PDB entry 6WI4 | X-ray diffraction, 1.57 A resolution | chains A and D

# Chain A
Protein: Caspase-3
From: Porites astreoides
Sequence (233 residues; row label = number of the first residue in the row; note: 12 numbers in that range are skipped by the numbering (no residue carries them; nothing is unmodelled there)):
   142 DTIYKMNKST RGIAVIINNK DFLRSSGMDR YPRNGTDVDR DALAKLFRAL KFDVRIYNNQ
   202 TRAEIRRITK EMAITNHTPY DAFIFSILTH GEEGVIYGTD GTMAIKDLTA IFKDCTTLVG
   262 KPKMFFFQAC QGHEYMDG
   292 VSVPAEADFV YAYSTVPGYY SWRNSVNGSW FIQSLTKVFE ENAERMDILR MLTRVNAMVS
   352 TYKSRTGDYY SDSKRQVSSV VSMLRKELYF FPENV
What the authors report for this chain:
  - catalytic residues: His-231, Cys-271
  - binding site for ACE-DEVD inhibitor (chain D): Asn-315, Trp-321, Arg-356
  - binding site for Caspase-3: Leu-187, Ala-190, Leu-191, Phe-330, Ala-334, Phe-382

# Chain D
Protein: ACE-DEVD inhibitor
From: Porites astreoides
Sequence (5 residues; row label = number of the first residue in the row; note: 382 numbers in that range are skipped by the numbering (no residue carries them; nothing is unmodelled there)):
     1 X
   384 DEVD
Glycans and other covalent adducts: covalent link ACE_1/Asp-384
Modified residues: ACE (acetyl group) at position 1

# Interface between chain A and chain D
Contacting residue pairs - 27 pairs, chain A then chain D:
  Arg-174(A) / Asp-387(D)  salt bridge
  Asn-175(A) / Glu-385(D)  hydrogen bond
  His-231(A) / Val-386(D)
  His-231(A) / Asp-387(D)  hydrogen bond (side chain-backbone)
  Gly-232(A) / Asp-387(D)  hydrogen bond (backbone-backbone)
  Gln-269(A) / Asp-387(D)  hydrogen bond
  Cys-271(A) / Val-386(D)
  Cys-271(A) / Asp-387(D)  hydrogen bond (side chain-backbone)
  Tyr-276(A) / Val-386(D)  hydrophobic
  Tyr-311(A) / Val-386(D)  hydrophobic
  Ser-312(A) / Val-386(D)
  Ser-312(A) / Asp-387(D)  hydrogen bond (backbone-backbone)
  Trp-313(A) / Asp-384(D)
  Trp-313(A) / Glu-385(D)
  Trp-313(A) / Val-386(D)  hydrophobic
  Arg-314(A) / ACE_1(D)
  Arg-314(A) / Asp-384(D)
  Arg-314(A) / Glu-385(D)  salt bridge
  Arg-314(A) / Val-386(D)  hydrogen bond (side chain-backbone)
  Arg-314(A) / Asp-387(D)  salt bridge
  Asn-315(A) / ACE_1(D)
  Asn-315(A) / Asp-384(D)  hydrogen bond
  Ser-316(A) / ACE_1(D)  hydrogen bond (backbone-backbone)
  Trp-321(A) / Asp-384(D)
  Ser-355(A) / Asp-384(D)
  Arg-356(A) / Asp-384(D)  hydrogen bond (backbone-side chain)
  Thr-357(A) / Asp-384(D)
Interface residues without a listed pair, chain A (21 interface residues in all): Pro-173, Thr-230, Ala-270, Lys-354

# Summary
Chain A and chain D form an interface of 21 and 5 residues respectively; the contacts include 10 hydrogen
bonds and 3 salt bridges. Polar pairs include Arg-174(A)/Asp-387(D), Arg-314(A)/Glu-385(D) and
Arg-314(A)/Asp-387(D). From the paper: catalytic residues His-231(A) and Cys-271(A); a binding site for
Caspase-3 at Leu-187(A), Ala-190(A) and Leu-191(A) among others.
Chain A is Caspase-3 and chain D is ACE-DEVD inhibitor, both from Porites astreoides; the structure, Caspases
from Scleractinian Coral, was determined by X-ray diffraction.
